PDB entry 5JK0 | X-ray diffraction, 2.10 A resolution | chains B and C of the 8 polymer chains in the assembly

Chain B (and C):
Name: Tyrosine recombinase XerH
From: Helicobacter pylori (strain ATCC 700392 / 26695)
Notes: chain C of this document is another copy of the same molecule, construct and numbering; everything in this record applies to it too
UniProt: O25386 (XERH_HELPY); residues 1-362 here = UniProt positions 1-362
Chain sequence (363 residues; each row starts with the number of its first residue; numbering starts at 0):
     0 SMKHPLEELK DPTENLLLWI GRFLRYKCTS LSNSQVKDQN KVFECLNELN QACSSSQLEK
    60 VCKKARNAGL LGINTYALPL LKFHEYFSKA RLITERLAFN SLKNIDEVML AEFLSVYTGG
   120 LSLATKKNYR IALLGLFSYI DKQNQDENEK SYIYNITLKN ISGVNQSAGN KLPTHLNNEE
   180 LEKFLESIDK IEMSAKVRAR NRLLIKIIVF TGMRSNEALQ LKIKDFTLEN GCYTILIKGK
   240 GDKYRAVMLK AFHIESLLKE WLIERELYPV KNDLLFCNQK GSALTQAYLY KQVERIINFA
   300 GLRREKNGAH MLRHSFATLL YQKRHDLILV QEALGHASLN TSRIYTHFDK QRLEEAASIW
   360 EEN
Not modelled in the structure: 0, 94-97, 159-169, 361-362 (chain C: 0, 161-169, 348-350, 361-362)
Differences from the reference sequence: expression tag (0)
Reported in the primary citation:
  - catalytic residues: Arg213, His309, Arg312, His335, Tyr344
  - catalytic residues: Lys239 (proposed by the authors, not directly observed)
  - binding site for the 30-nt DNA strand: Lys290
  - specificity-determining residues: Lys290
  - mutagenesis - K290S: decreased catalytic activity

Chain B / chain C interface:
Pairs across the interface - 58 pairs, chain B then chain C:
  Arg24(B) - Glu111(C)  salt bridge
  Thr28(B) - Ala110(C)
  Thr28(B) - Glu111(C)
  Asn32(B) - Leu113(C)
  Asn32(B) - Ser114(C)  hydrogen bond (side chain-backbone)
  Asn32(B) - Thr117(C)  hydrogen bond
  Asn32(B) - Gly118(C)
  Asn32(B) - Gly119(C)  hydrogen bond (backbone-backbone)
  Asn32(B) - Lys125(C)  hydrogen bond
  Ser33(B) - Gly119(C)
  Val35(B) - Gly118(C)
  Val35(B) - Gly119(C)
  Gln38(B) - Val115(C)
  Gln38(B) - Tyr116(C)  hydrogen bond (side chain-backbone)
  Gln38(B) - Gly118(C)  hydrogen bond (side chain-backbone)
  Val41(B) - Val115(C)  hydrophobic
  Phe42(B) - Tyr85(C)  hydrophobic
  Phe42(B) - Lys88(C)
  Phe42(B) - Val115(C)  hydrophobic
  Leu45(B) - Glu111(C)
  Leu45(B) - Ser114(C)
  Leu45(B) - Val115(C)  hydrophobic
  Asn46(B) - Thr93(C)
  Asn49(B) - Arg95(C)  hydrogen bond
  Asn49(B) - Glu111(C)  hydrogen bond
  Leu180(B) - Trp359(C)  hydrophobic
  Val208(B) - Trp359(C)
  Phe209(B) - Trp359(C)
  Lys223(B) - Arg302(C)
  Lys223(B) - Arg303(C)
  Lys223(B) - Glu304(C)  hydrogen bond (side chain-backbone)
  Asp224(B) - Glu304(C)
  Phe225(B) - Arg302(C)
  Thr226(B) - Arg302(C)
  Thr226(B) - Arg303(C)
  Glu228(B) - Asn176(C)  hydrogen bond
  Leu235(B) - Glu304(C)
  Gly240(B) - Leu122(C)
  Asp241(B) - Ser121(C)
  Asp241(B) - Leu122(C)  hydrogen bond (side chain-backbone)
  Tyr243(B) - Glu304(C)  hydrogen bond
  Met247(B) - Leu352(C)  hydrophobic
  Met247(B) - Glu353(C)
  Met247(B) - Ala356(C)
  Lys249(B) - Glu360(C)
  Phe251(B) - Glu360(C)
  His252(B) - Trp359(C)
  Asp272(B) - Arg302(C)  salt bridge
  Phe315(B) - Ile358(C)  hydrophobic
  Leu318(B) - Trp359(C)  hydrophobic
  Leu319(B) - Ala355(C)  hydrophobic
  Leu319(B) - Ile358(C)  hydrophobic
  Lys322(B) - Ile358(C)
  Arg323(B) - Glu354(C)  hydrogen bond (side chain-backbone)
  Arg323(B) - Ser357(C)  hydrogen bond
  Asp325(B) - Arg351(C)  salt bridge
  Leu328(B) - Arg351(C)
  Leu328(B) - Ala355(C)  hydrophobic
Interface residues without a listed pair, chain B (40 interface residues in all): Cys27, Asn39, Leu184, Leu248, Ile327
Interface residues without a listed pair, chain C (37 interface residues in all): Ala89, Ile92, Val107, Leu120, Ala123, Glu179, Asn306

Summary:
The interface between chain B and chain C involves 40 residues on one side and 37 on the other, with 14
hydrogen bonds and 3 salt bridges. Polar pairs include Arg24(B)-Glu111(C), Asp272(B)-Arg302(C) and
Asp325(B)-Arg351(C). From the paper: catalytic residues Arg213(B), His309(B) and Arg312(B) among others; K290S
of chain B reduces catalytic activity.
Both chains are Tyrosine recombinase XerH (Helicobacter pylori (strain ATCC 700392 / 26695)). Entry 5JK0
(Crystal structure of XerH site-specific recombinase bound to difH substrate: pre-cleavage complex) was
determined by X-ray diffraction together with 5JJV from the same study.
